PDB entry 6S38 | X-ray diffraction, 2.15 A resolution | chains A and B

== Chain A (and B) ==
Protein: Aromatic acid chemoreceptor
From: Pseudomonas putida KT2440
Notes: chain B of this document is another copy of the same molecule, construct and numbering; everything in this record applies to it too
UniProt: Q88JK6 (Q88JK6_PSEPK); residues 1-550 here = UniProt positions 1-550
Amino-acid sequence (550 residues; numbered 1 to 550; the number before each row is that of its first residue):
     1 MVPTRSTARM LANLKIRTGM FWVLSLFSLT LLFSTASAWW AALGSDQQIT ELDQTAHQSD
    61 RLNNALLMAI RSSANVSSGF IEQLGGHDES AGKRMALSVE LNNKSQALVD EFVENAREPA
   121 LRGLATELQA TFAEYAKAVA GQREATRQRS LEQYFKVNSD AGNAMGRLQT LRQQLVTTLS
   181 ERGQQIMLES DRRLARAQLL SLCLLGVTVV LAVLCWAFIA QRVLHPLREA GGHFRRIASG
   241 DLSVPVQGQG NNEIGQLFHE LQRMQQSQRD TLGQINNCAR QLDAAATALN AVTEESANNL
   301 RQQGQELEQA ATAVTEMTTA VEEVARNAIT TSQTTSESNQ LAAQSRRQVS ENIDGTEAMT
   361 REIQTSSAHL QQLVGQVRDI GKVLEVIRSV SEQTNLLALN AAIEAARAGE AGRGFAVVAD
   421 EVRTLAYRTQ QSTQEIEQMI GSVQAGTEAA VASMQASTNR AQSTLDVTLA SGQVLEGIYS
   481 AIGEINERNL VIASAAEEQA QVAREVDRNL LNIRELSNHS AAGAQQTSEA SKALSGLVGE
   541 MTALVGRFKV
Not modelled in the structure: 1-48, 190-550 (chain B: 1-48, 182-550)
Small-molecule neighbours:
  - Quinic acid (QIC; (1S,3R,4S,5R)-1,3,4,5-tetrahydroxycyclohexanecarboxylic acid), molecule 1: Arg-71, Ala-74, Asn-75, Ser-78, Arg-94, Leu-101
  - Quinic acid (QIC), molecule 2: Ser-73, Tyr-135, Gln-142, Asn-158, Ala-161, Gly-162, Met-165

== Interface between chain A and chain B ==
Pairs across the interface (57):
  Asp-60(A) / Arg-172(B)  salt bridge
  Asp-60(A) / Val-176(B)
  Asn-63(A) / Asn-63(B)  hydrogen bond
  Asn-63(A) / Leu-67(B)
  Asn-63(A) / Arg-172(B)
  Asn-64(A) / Gln-169(B)  hydrogen bond
  Asn-64(A) / Arg-172(B)  hydrogen bond
  Leu-66(A) / Leu-67(B)  hydrophobic
  Leu-67(A) / Leu-66(B)
  Leu-67(A) / Leu-67(B)
  Leu-67(A) / Ile-70(B)  hydrophobic
  Leu-67(A) / Gln-169(B)
  Leu-67(A) / Arg-172(B)
  Met-68(A) / Gln-169(B)
  Ile-70(A) / Ile-70(B)  hydrophobic
  Ile-70(A) / Arg-71(B)
  Arg-71(A) / Ile-70(B)
  Arg-71(A) / Met-165(B)
  Arg-71(A) / Gln-169(B)  hydrogen bond
  Ala-74(A) / Ala-74(B)  hydrophobic
  Ser-77(A) / Ser-77(B)
  Ser-77(A) / Ser-78(B)
  Ser-77(A) / Ile-81(B)
  Ser-78(A) / Ser-77(B)
  Ser-78(A) / Asn-158(B)  hydrogen bond
  Phe-80(A) / Ile-81(B)  hydrophobic
  Ile-81(A) / Ser-77(B)
  Ile-81(A) / Phe-80(B)  hydrophobic
  Ile-81(A) / Ile-81(B)  hydrophobic
  Ile-81(A) / Leu-151(B)
  Ile-81(A) / Tyr-154(B)  hydrophobic
  Glu-82(A) / Phe-155(B)
  Glu-82(A) / Asn-158(B)  hydrogen bond
  Leu-84(A) / Leu-84(B)  hydrophobic
  Leu-84(A) / Leu-151(B)  hydrophobic
  Gly-85(A) / Leu-151(B)
  His-87(A) / Glu-152(B)  salt bridge
  His-87(A) / Phe-155(B)
  Ser-90(A) / Phe-155(B)
  Arg-94(A) / Asn-158(B)
  Arg-94(A) / Ser-159(B)
  Leu-151(A) / Ile-81(B)  hydrophobic
  Leu-151(A) / Leu-84(B)
  Leu-151(A) / Gly-85(B)
  Glu-152(A) / His-87(B)  salt bridge
  Tyr-154(A) / Ile-81(B)  hydrophobic
  Phe-155(A) / Ile-81(B)
  Phe-155(A) / Glu-82(B)
  Phe-155(A) / Gly-85(B)
  Phe-155(A) / His-87(B)
  Phe-155(A) / Ser-90(B)
  Asn-158(A) / Ser-78(B)  hydrogen bond
  Asn-158(A) / Glu-82(B)
  Asn-158(A) / Arg-94(B)
  Gln-169(A) / Arg-71(B)
  Arg-172(A) / Asn-64(B)  hydrogen bond
  Arg-172(A) / Leu-67(B)
Other interface residues (no listed pair), chain A (28 interface residues in all): Val-176, Gln-184
Other interface residues (no listed pair), chain B (31 interface residues in all): Asp-53, Asp-60, Gly-162, Gly-166

== Summary ==
28 residues of chain A face 31 of chain B across their interface, with 8 hydrogen bonds and 3 salt bridges.
Among the polar pairs are Asp-60(A)/Arg-172(B), His-87(A)/Glu-152(B) and Asn-63(A)/Asn-63(B). Bound to chain
A: Quinic acid.
Both chains are Aromatic acid chemoreceptor (Pseudomonas putida KT2440). Entry 6S38 (Ligand binding domain of
the P. putida receptor PcaY_PP in complex with quinate) was determined by X-ray diffraction together with
6S18, 6S1A, 6S33 and 6S37 from the same study.
